6F6P - chains A and B of the 4 polymer chains in the assembly; structure by X-ray diffraction, 2.45 A resolution.

[Chain A (and B)]
Name: Rab-3A-interacting protein
Source organism: Homo sapiens
Notes: chain B of this document is another copy of the same molecule, construct and numbering; everything in this record applies to it too
UniProtKB: Q96QF0 (RAB3I_HUMAN); residues 143-245 here correspond to UniProt positions 159-261 (UniProt number = residue number + 16)
Sequence (106 residues; row label = number of the first residue in the row):
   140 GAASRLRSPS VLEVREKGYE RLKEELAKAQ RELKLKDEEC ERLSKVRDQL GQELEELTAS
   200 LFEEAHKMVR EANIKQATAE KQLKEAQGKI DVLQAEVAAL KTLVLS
Not modelled in the structure: 140-147 (chain B: 140-148)
Differences from the reference sequence: expression tag (140-142)
UniProt features mapped onto this chain:
  - modified residue (Phosphoserine): Ser147, Ser149
Reported in the primary citation:
  - mutagenesis - L196A, T197A: decreased binding to Rab8
  - mutagenesis - L196A, T197A, M207A: decreased catalytic activity on Rab8
  - mutagenesis - M207A: unchanged binding to Rab8
  - mutagenesis - E192A, F201A: abolished binding to Rab8
  - mutagenesis - E192A, F201A: abolished catalytic activity on Rab8
  - conformationally variable residues (helix shift): Gly157 to Gly190
  - self-association interface (contacts with another copy of this molecule): Val150 to Arg170

[Interface between chain A and chain B]
Contacting residue pairs (46; chain A residue first):
  Val150(A) with Glu203(B); Met207(B), hydrophobic
  Arg154(A) with Leu200(B); Glu203(B), salt bridge
  Tyr158(A) with Leu193(B), hydrophobic; Thr197(B); Leu200(B), hydrophobic
  Leu161(A) with Glu192(B); Leu193(B), hydrophobic; Leu196(B), hydrophobic
  Glu164(A) with Leu189(B)
  Leu165(A) with Arg186(B); Leu189(B), hydrophobic; Gly190(B); Leu193(B), hydrophobic
  Ala168(A) with Leu189(B), hydrophobic
  Glu171(A) with Leu182(B)
  Leu172(A) with Cys179(B); Leu182(B), hydrophobic; Ser183(B); Arg186(B)
  Lys175(A) with Cys179(B), hydrogen bond (backbone-side chain); Leu182(B)
  Asp176(A) with Cys179(B), hydrogen bond
  Cys179(A) with Leu172(B); Lys175(B), hydrogen bond (side chain-backbone); Asp176(B), hydrogen bond; Cys179(B), hydrogen bond
  Leu182(A) with Glu171(B); Lys175(B)
  Arg186(A) with Leu165(B); Gln169(B), hydrogen bond; Leu172(B)
  Leu189(A) with Glu164(B); Leu165(B), hydrophobic; Ala168(B), hydrophobic
  Gly190(A) with Leu165(B)
  Glu192(A) with Leu161(B)
  Leu193(A) with Tyr158(B), hydrophobic; Leu161(B); Leu165(B), hydrophobic
  Leu196(A) with Tyr158(B), hydrophobic
  Thr197(A) with Tyr158(B)
  Leu200(A) with Arg154(B); Tyr158(B), hydrophobic
  Glu203(A) with Arg154(B), salt bridge
Also at the interface, not in a pair above, chain A (26 interface residues in all): Gly157, Gln169, Glu178, Ser183
Also at the interface, not in a pair above, chain B (26 interface residues in all): Gly157, Lys162

[Summary]
The chain A/chain B interface involves 26 residues from each chain, with 6 hydrogen bonds and 2 salt bridges.
Polar contacts include Arg154(A)-Glu203(B), Lys175(A)-Cys179(B) and Asp176(A)-Cys179(B). From the paper:
L196A, T197A and M207A of chain A reduce catalytic activity on Rab8; conformational variability at Gly157(A);
5 substitutions were tested in all.
Both chains are Rab-3A-interacting protein (Homo sapiens). Entry 6F6P (Crystal structure of tetrameric human
Rabin8 GEF domain) was determined by X-ray diffraction.
